Entry 7WE6 (electron microscopy, 3.20 A resolution); this record covers chains D and J of the 26 polymer chains in the assembly.

# Chain D
Molecule: CRISPR-associated protein Csy3
Source organism: Pseudomonas aeruginosa
UniProtKB: A0A659BSG0 (A0A659BSG0_PSEAI); residues 1-342 here = UniProt positions 1-342
Chain sequence (342 residues; numbered 1 to 342; the number before each row is that of its first residue):
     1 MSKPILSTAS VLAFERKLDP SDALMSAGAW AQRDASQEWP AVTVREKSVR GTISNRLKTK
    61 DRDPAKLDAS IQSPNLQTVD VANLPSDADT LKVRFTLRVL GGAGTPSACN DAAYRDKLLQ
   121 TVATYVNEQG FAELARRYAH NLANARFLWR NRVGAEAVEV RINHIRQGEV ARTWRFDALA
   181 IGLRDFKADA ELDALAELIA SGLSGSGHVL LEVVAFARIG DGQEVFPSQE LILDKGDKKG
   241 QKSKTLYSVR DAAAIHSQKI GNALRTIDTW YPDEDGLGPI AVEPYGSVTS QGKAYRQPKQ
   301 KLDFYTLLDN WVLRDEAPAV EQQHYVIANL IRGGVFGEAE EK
Not modelled in the structure: 1-4, 339-342

# Chain J
Molecule: 60-nt RNA strand
Source organism: Pseudomonas aeruginosa
Sequence (60 nucleotides; row label = number of the first residue in the row):
     1 CUAAGAAAUU CACGGCGGGC UUGAUGUCCG CGUCUACCUG GUUCACUGCC GUGUAGGCAG

# How chain D and chain J interact
Pairs across the interface (39; chain D residue first):
  Ala13(D) - C29(J)  sugar contact
  Phe14(D) - C29(J)  hydrogen bond to the sugar
  Glu15(D) - C29(J)  phosphate contact
  Glu15(D) - G30(J)  phosphate contact
  Arg16(D) - G30(J)  salt bridge to the phosphate
  Arg16(D) - C31(J)  salt bridge to the phosphate
  Val49(D) - C37(J)  sugar contact
  Val49(D) - U39(J)  phosphate contact
  Arg50(D) - C37(J)  sugar contact
  Arg50(D) - C38(J)  sugar contact
  Arg50(D) - U39(J)  hydrogen bond to the phosphate
  Gly51(D) - C37(J)  sugar contact
  Thr52(D) - C38(J)  phosphate contact
  Pro74(D) - G40(J)  base contact
  Leu76(D) - U39(J)  base contact
  Gln77(D) - C37(J)  base contact
  Trp149(D) - G32(J)  base contact
  Arg150(D) - U35(J)  salt bridge to the phosphate
  Arg150(D) - A36(J)  salt bridge to the phosphate
  Gln229(D) - U33(J)  base contact
  Gln229(D) - C34(J)  hydrogen bond to the phosphate
  Glu230(D) - U33(J)  hydrogen bond to the base
  Leu231(D) - U33(J)  base contact
  His256(D) - U33(J)  salt bridge to the phosphate
  Gln258(D) - G32(J)  sugar contact
  Gln258(D) - U33(J)  hydrogen bond to the phosphate
  Lys259(D) - G32(J)  sugar contact
  Lys259(D) - U33(J)  phosphate contact
  Lys259(D) - C34(J)  salt bridge to the phosphate
  Asn262(D) - G32(J)  hydrogen bond to the sugar
  Arg265(D) - G32(J)  salt bridge to the phosphate
  Thr289(D) - G32(J)  base contact
  Ser290(D) - G32(J)  hydrogen bond to the base
  Arg332(D) - G30(J)  sugar contact
  Arg332(D) - C31(J)  sugar contact
  Gly333(D) - G30(J)  sugar contact
  Gly334(D) - C29(J)  hydrogen bond to the sugar
  Gly334(D) - G30(J)  sugar contact
  Val335(D) - C29(J)  base contact
Interface residues without a listed pair, chain D (30 interface residues in all): Ser48, Ser228, Val288

# In short
30 residues of chain D face 12 of chain J across their interface, with 8 hydrogen bonds and 7 salt bridges.
Among the polar pairs are Glu230(D)-U33(J), Ser290(D)-G32(J) and Phe14(D)-C29(J).
Chain D is CRISPR-associated protein Csy3 and chain J is a 60-nt RNA strand, both from Pseudomonas aeruginosa;
the structure, Structure of Csy-AcrIF24-dsDNA, was determined by electron microscopy (same publication as 7ELM
and 7ELN).
